7CEF - chain A; structure by X-ray diffraction, 1.60 A resolution.

== Chain A ==
Name: Alpha/beta hydrolase family protein
Organism: Saccharomonospora viridis
Notes: EC 3.1.1.74
UniProtKB: W0TJ64 (W0TJ64_9PSEU); residue numbers follow UniProt; this construct covers 45-304
Amino-acid sequence (262 residues; row label = number of the first residue in the row):
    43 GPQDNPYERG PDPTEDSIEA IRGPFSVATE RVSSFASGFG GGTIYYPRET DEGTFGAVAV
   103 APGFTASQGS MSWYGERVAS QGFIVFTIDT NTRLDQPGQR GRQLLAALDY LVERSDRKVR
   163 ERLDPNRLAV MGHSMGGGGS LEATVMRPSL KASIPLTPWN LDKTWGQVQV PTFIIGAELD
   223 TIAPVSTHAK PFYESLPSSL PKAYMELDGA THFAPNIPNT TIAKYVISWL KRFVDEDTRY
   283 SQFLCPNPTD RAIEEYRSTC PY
Construct notes: expression tag (43-44); engineered mutation P226 (Ser in W0TJ64), S228 (Arg in W0TJ64)
Cystine bridges: C287-C302
Bound ions: Zn2+ site 1: G43, D46, E50; Ca2+: S76, A78, F81; Zn2+ site 2 near D93 (its only coordinating residue here); Zn2+ site 3: E118 (shared with 1 residue of chain B); Zn2+ site 4 near E184 (its only coordinating residue here); Zn2+ site 5: D204, E278; Zn2+ site 6: E220, D250, E296 (shared with 1 residue of chain B); Zn2+ site 7 near E248 (its only coordinating residue here); Zn2+ site 8: D250 (shared with 1 residue of chain B); Zn2+ site 9: E296 (shared with 1 residue of chain B); Zn2+ site 10: E297 (shared with 1 residue of chain B)

== Overview ==
G43, D46 and E50 form the Zn2+ site 1. S76, A78 and F81 form the Ca2+ site.
Chain A is Alpha/beta hydrolase family protein (Saccharomonospora viridis); the structure, Crystal structure
of PET-degrading cutinase Cut190 /S226P/R228S/ mutant with the C-terminal three residues deletion, was
determined by X-ray diffraction (same publication as 7CEH).
